8BCC - chains B and J; structure by X-ray diffraction, 2.35 A resolution.

Chain B:
Molecule: U5 small nuclear ribonucleoprotein 200 kDa helicase
Organism: Homo sapiens
Notes: EC 3.6.4.13
Reference sequence: O75643 (U520_HUMAN); numbering as in UniProt (aligned over 394-2136)
Sequence (1747 residues; row label = number of the first residue in the row):
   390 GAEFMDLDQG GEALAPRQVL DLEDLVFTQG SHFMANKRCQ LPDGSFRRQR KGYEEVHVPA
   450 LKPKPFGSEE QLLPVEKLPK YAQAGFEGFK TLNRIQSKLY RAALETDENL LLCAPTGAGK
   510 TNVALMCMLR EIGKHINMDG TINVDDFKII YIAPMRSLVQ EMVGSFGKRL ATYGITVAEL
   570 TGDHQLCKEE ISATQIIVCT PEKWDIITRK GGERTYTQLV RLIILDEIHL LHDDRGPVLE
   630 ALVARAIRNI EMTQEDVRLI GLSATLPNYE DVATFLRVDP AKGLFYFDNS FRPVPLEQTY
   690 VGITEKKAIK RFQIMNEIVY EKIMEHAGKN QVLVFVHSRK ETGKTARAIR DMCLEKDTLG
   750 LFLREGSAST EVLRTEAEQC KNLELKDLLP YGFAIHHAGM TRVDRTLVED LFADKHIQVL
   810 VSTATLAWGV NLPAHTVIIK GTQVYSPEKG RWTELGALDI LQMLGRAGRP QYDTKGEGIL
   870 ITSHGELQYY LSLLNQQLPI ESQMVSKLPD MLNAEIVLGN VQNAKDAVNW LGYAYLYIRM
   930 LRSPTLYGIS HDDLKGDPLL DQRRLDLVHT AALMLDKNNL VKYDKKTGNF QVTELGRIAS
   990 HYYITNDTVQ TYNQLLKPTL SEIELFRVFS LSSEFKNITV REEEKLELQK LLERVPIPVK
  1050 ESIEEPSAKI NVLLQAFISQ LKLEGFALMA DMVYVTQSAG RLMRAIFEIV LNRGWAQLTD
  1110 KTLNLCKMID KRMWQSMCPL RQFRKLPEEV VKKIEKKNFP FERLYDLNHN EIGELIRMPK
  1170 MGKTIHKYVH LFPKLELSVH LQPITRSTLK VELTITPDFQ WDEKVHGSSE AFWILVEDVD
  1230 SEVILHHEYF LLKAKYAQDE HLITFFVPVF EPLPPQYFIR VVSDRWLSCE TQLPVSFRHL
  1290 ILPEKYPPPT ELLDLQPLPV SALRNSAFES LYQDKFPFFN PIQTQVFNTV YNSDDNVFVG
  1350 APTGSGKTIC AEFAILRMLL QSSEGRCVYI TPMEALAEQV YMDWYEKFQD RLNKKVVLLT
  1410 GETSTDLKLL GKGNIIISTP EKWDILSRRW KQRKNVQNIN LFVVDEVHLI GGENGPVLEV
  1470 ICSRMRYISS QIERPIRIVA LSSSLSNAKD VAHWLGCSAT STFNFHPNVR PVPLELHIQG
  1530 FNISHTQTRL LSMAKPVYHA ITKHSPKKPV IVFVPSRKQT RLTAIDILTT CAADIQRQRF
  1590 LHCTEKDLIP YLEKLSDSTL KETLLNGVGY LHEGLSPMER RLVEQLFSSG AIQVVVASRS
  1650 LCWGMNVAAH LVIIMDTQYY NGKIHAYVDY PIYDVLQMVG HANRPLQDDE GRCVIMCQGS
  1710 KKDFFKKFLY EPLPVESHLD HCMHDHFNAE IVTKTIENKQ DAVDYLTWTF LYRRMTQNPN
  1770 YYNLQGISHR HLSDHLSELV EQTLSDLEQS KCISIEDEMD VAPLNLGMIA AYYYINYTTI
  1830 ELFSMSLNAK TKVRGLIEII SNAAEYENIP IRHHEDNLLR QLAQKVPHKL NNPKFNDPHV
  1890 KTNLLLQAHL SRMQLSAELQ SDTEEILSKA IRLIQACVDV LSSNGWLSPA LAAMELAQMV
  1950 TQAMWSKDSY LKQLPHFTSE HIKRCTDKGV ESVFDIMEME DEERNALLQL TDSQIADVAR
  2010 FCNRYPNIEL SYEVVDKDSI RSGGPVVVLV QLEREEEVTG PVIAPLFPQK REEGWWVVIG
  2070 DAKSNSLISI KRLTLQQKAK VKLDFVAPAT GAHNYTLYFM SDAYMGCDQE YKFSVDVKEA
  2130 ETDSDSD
Disordered / not traced: 390-402, 2128-2136
Construct notes: expression tag (390-393)
Curated features (UniProtKB/Swiss-Prot):
  - motif: Asp615 to His618 (DEIH box), Asp1454 to His1457 (DEVH box)
  - binding site (ATP): Ala503 to Thr510, Ala1350 to Thr1357
  - modified residue: Tyr709 (Phosphotyrosine), Lys971 (N6-acetyllysine), Thr1428 (Phosphothreonine), Thr1765 (Phosphothreonine), Ser2002 (Phosphoserine), Thr2131 (Phosphothreonine), Ser2133 (Phosphoserine), Ser2135 (Phosphoserine)
  - natural variant: Cys502 (C502R: In RP33), Ala542 (A542V: In RP33), Arg681 (R681C: In RP33; R681H: In RP33), Pro682 (P682S: In RP33), Val683 (V683L: In RP33; uncertain significance), Tyr689 (Y689C: In RP33), Ile698 (I698V: In RP33), Gln885 (Q885E: In RP33), Ser1087 (S1087L: In RP33), Arg1090 (R1090L: In RP33), Phe1736 (F1736L: In a colorectal cancer sample), Arg1779 (R1779H: In RP33)
  - mutagenesis: Arg603 (R603A: Strongly decreases ATP-dependent RNA helicase activity), Arg637 (R637A: Strongly decreases ATP-dependent RNA helicase activity), Lys1544 (K1544A: Decreases ATP-dependent RNA helicase activity), His1548 (H1548A: Strongly decreases ATP-dependent RNA helicase activity), Thr1578 (T1578A: Decreases ATP-dependent RNA helicase activity)
Residues lining bound ligands:
  - 3-oxidanylbenzenesulfonamide (QAU), molecule 1: Trp593, Thr597, Thr606, Gln607, Val609, Ile612, Arg634, Ala635, Asn638, Val646
  - 3-oxidanylbenzenesulfonamide (QAU), molecule 2: Glu983, Asn1101, Arg1102, Phe1530, Asn1531, Ile1532, Ser1533, Gln1707, Gly1708, Ser1709
  - 3-oxidanylbenzenesulfonamide (QAU), molecule 3: Asp1227, Val1228, Asp1229, Leu1234, Phe1259, Tyr1266
What the authors report for this chain:
  - binding site for 3-oxidanylbenzenesulfonamide: Asp1227, Val1228, Asp1229, Phe1259, Asn1531, Gln1707, Gly1708, Ser1709

Chain J:
Molecule: Pre-mRNA-processing-splicing factor 8
Organism: Homo sapiens
Reference sequence: Q6P2Q9 (PRP8_HUMAN); residue numbers follow UniProt; this construct covers 2064-2320
Sequence (263 residues; each row starts with the number of its first residue):
  2058 GPLGSMTQTF SSKTEWRVRA ISAANLHLRT NHIYVSSDDI KETGYTYILP KNVLKKFICI
  2118 SDLRAQIAGY LYGVSPPDNP QVKEIRCIVM VPQWGTHQTV HLPGQLPQHE YLKEMEPLGW
  2178 IHTQPNESPQ LSPQDVTTHA KIMADNPSWD GEKTIIITCS FTPGSCTLTA YKLTPSGYEW
  2238 GRQNTDKGNN PKGYLPSHYE RVQMLLSDRF LGFFMVPAQS SWNYNFMGVR HDPNMKYELQ
  2298 LANPKEFYHE VHRPSHFLNF ALL
Construct notes: expression tag (2058-2063)
Curated features (UniProtKB/Swiss-Prot):
  - natural variant: Pro2301 (P2301T: In RP13), Phe2304 (F2304L: In RP13), His2309 (H2309P: In RP13; H2309R: In RP13), Arg2310 (R2310G: In RP13; R2310K: In RP13), Phe2314 (F2314L: In RP13)
What the authors report for this chain:
  - binding site for 3-oxidanylbenzenesulfonamide: Asn2109, Leu2268

Chain B / chain J interface:
Pairs across the interface (63):
  Thr1008(B) - His2084(J)
  Ser1010(B) - Ala2081(J)
  Ile1012(B) - Ala2077(J)
  Ile1012(B) - Ile2078(J)
  Lys1039(B) - Leu2320(J)
  Leu1040(B) - Phe2317(J)
  Glu1042(B) - Ser2068(J)  hydrogen bond
  Glu1042(B) - Ser2069(J)  hydrogen bond (side chain-backbone)
  Glu1042(B) - Arg2074(J)  hydrogen bond (backbone-side chain)
  Arg1043(B) - Arg2074(J)
  Arg1043(B) - Phe2317(J)
  Val1044(B) - Trp2073(J)
  Val1044(B) - Arg2074(J)  hydrogen bond (backbone-side chain)
  Val1044(B) - Phe2317(J)  hydrophobic
  Pro1045(B) - Trp2073(J)
  Pro1045(B) - Arg2310(J)  hydrogen bond (backbone-side chain)
  Pro1045(B) - His2313(J)
  Pro1045(B) - Phe2314(J)  hydrophobic
  Pro1045(B) - Phe2317(J)
  Ile1046(B) - Phe2314(J)  hydrophobic
  Pro1047(B) - Trp2073(J)  hydrophobic
  Pro1047(B) - Arg2074(J)
  Pro1047(B) - Ala2077(J)  hydrophobic
  Lys1049(B) - Ile2078(J)
  Ser1068(B) - Phe2317(J)
  Ser1068(B) - Ala2318(J)
  Leu1070(B) - Phe2317(J)
  Leu1070(B) - Ala2318(J)
  Leu1070(B) - Leu2320(J)
  Lys1110(B) - Glu2303(J)  salt bridge
  Trp1123(B) - Glu2307(J)
  Trp1123(B) - Phe2314(J)  hydrophobic
  Gln1124(B) - Glu2307(J)  hydrogen bond (backbone-side chain)
  Ser1125(B) - Glu2307(J)  hydrogen bond (backbone-side chain)
  Ser1125(B) - Pro2311(J)
  Ser1125(B) - Phe2314(J)
  Ser1125(B) - Leu2315(J)
  Met1126(B) - Phe2314(J)
  Glu1144(B) - Leu2315(J)
  Asn1147(B) - Arg2287(J)
  Arg1152(B) - Gln2276(J)
  Val1228(B) - Asn2109(J)
  Val1228(B) - Gly2269(J)
  Val1228(B) - Asn2300(J)  hydrogen bond (backbone-side chain)
  Asp1229(B) - Asn2109(J)  hydrogen bond
  Asp1229(B) - Lys2113(J)  hydrogen bond (backbone-side chain)
  Asp1229(B) - Asn2300(J)  hydrogen bond (backbone-side chain)
  Ser1230(B) - Asn2300(J)  hydrogen bond
  Glu1231(B) - Lys2113(J)
  Phe1259(B) - Leu2268(J)  hydrophobic
  Pro1264(B) - Leu2268(J)
  Pro1264(B) - Gly2269(J)
  Pro1264(B) - Phe2270(J)  hydrophobic
  Gln1265(B) - Phe2270(J)
  Gln1265(B) - Leu2298(J)
  Phe1267(B) - Leu2298(J)
  Phe1267(B) - Ala2299(J)  hydrophobic
  Phe1267(B) - Asn2300(J)
  Gln1281(B) - Ala2299(J)
  Pro1283(B) - Leu2298(J)
  Ser1285(B) - Tyr2168(J)  hydrogen bond
  Arg1287(B) - Tyr2168(J)  hydrogen bond (side chain-backbone)
  Arg1287(B) - Glu2171(J)  salt bridge
Other interface residues (no listed pair), chain B (41 interface residues in all): Glu1011, Leu1041, Gln1106, Met1117, Glu1151, Pro1261, Pro1263
Other interface residues (no listed pair), chain J (33 interface residues in all): Thr2071, Arg2266, His2306

In short:
Chain B and chain J form an interface of 41 and 33 residues respectively; the contacts include 14 hydrogen
bonds and 2 salt bridges. Among the polar pairs are Lys1110(B)-Glu2303(J), Arg1287(B)-Glu2171(J) and
Glu1042(B)-Ser2068(J). Chain B binds 3 copies of 3-oxidanylbenzenesulfonamide. From the paper: a binding site
for 3-oxidanylbenzenesulfonamide at Asp1227(B), Val1228(B) and Asn2109(J) among others.
Here chain B is U5 small nuclear ribonucleoprotein 200 kDa helicase and chain J is
Pre-mRNA-processing-splicing factor 8, both from Homo sapiens. Entry 8BCC (Human Brr2 Helicase Region in
complex with C-tail deleted Jab1 and compound 39) was determined by X-ray diffraction, deposited together with
8BC8, 8BC9, 8BCB, 8BCD, 8BCE, 8BCF and 8BCG.
